Entry 6TEM (electron microscopy, 3.90 A resolution); this record covers chains A and I of the 10 polymer chains in the assembly.

Chain A:
Name: Histone H3-like centromeric protein A
From: Homo sapiens
Reference sequence: P49450 (CENPA_HUMAN); residues 1-140 here = UniProt positions 1-140
Sequence (140 residues; numbered 1 to 140; the number before each row is that of its first residue):
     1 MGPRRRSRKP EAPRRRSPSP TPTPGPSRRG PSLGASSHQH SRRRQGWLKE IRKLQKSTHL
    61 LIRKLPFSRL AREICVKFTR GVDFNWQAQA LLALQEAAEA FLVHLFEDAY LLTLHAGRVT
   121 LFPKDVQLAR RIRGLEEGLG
Not modelled in the structure: 1-46, 135-140
Swiss-Prot annotation at these positions:
  - region: Gln39 to Leu54 (Important for flexibility of DNA ends that protrude from nucleosomes)
  - modified residue: Gly2 (N,N,N-trimethylglycine), Ser7 (Phosphoserine), Ser17 (Phosphoserine), Ser19 (Phosphoserine), Ser27 (Phosphoserine), Ser68 (Phosphoserine)
What the authors report for this chain:
  - binding site for Widom 601 DNA (145-MER, sense) (chain I): Lys49 (from molecular simulation)

Chain I:
Molecule: Widom 601 DNA (145-MER, sense)
From: synthetic construct
Sequence (145 nucleotides; row label = number of the first residue in the row; numbers below 1 keep their minus sign (DT-72 is residue -72)):
   -72 TGGAGAATCC CGGTGCCGAG GCCGCTCAAT TGGTCGTAGA CAGCTCTAGC ACCGCTTAAA
   -12 CGCACGTACG CGCTGTCCCC CGCGTTTTAA CCGCCAAGGG GATTACTCCC TAGTCTCCAG
    48 GCACGTGTCA GATATATACA TCCTG
Not modelled in the structure: -72 to -70, 61-72

Chain A / chain I interface:
Contacting residue pairs - 13 pairs, chain A then chain I:
  Arg63(A) - DA-14(I)  salt bridge to the phosphate
  Arg72(A) - DC-23(I)  salt bridge to the phosphate
  Asn85(A) - DG-24(I)  phosphate contact
  Asn85(A) - DC-23(I)  phosphate contact
  Trp86(A) - DG-24(I)  phosphate contact
  Trp86(A) - DC-23(I)  phosphate contact
  Gln87(A) - DG-24(I)  phosphate contact
  Ala88(A) - DG-24(I)  phosphate contact
  Arg118(A) - DC-2(I)  phosphate contact
  Val119(A) - DG-3(I)  hydrogen bond to the phosphate
  Thr120(A) - DG-3(I)  phosphate contact
  Phe122(A) - DG-3(I)  phosphate contact
  Phe122(A) - DC-2(I)  phosphate contact
Other interface residues (no listed pair), chain I (6 interface residues in all): DA-13

In short:
10 residues of chain A and 6 residues of chain I are in contact, with 1 hydrogen bond and 2 salt bridges.
Among the polar pairs are Val119(A)-DG-3(I), Arg63(A)-DA-14(I) and Arg72(A)-DC-23(I). The paper reports a
binding site for Widom 601 DNA (145-MER, sense) (chain I) at Lys49(A).
Chain A is Histone H3-like centromeric protein A (Homo sapiens) and chain I is Widom 601 DNA (145-MER, sense)
(synthetic construct); the structure, CENP-A nucleosome core particle with 145 base pairs of the Widom 601
sequence by cryo-EM, was determined by electron microscopy.
